3LZ0 - chains C and J of the 10 polymer chains in the assembly; structure by X-ray diffraction, 2.50 A resolution.

== Chain C ==
Molecule: Histone H2A
Source organism: Xenopus laevis
Reference sequence: Q6AZJ8 (Q6AZJ8_XENLA); residues 1-119 here correspond to UniProt positions 2-120 (UniProt number = residue number + 1)
Sequence (119 residues; each row starts with the number of its first residue):
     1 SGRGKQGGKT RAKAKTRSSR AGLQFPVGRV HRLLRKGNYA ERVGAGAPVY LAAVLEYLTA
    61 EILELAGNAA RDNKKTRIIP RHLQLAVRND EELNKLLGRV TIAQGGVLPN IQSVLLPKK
Disordered / not traced: 1-15, 119

== Chain J ==
Molecule: 145-nt DNA strand
Sequence (145 nucleotides; row label = number of the first residue in the row; numbers below 1 keep their minus sign (DA-72 is residue -72)):
   -72 ATCGATGTAT ATATCTGACA CGTGCCTGGA GACTAGGGAG TAATCCCCTT GGCGGTTAAA
   -12 ACGCGGGGGA CAGCGCGTAC GTGCGTTTAA GCGGTGCTAG AGCTGTCTAC GACCAATTGA
    48 GCGGCCTCGG CACCGGGATT CTGAT

== Interface between chain C and chain J ==
Contacting residue pairs (15):
  Arg29(C) with DG48(J), hydrogen bond to the phosphate; DC49(J), salt bridge to the phosphate
  Arg35(C) with DA39(J), salt bridge to the phosphate
  Arg42(C) with DG38(J), hydrogen bond to the sugar; DA39(J), phosphate contact
  Val43(C) with DG38(J), hydrogen bond to the phosphate; DA39(J), hydrogen bond to the phosphate
  Gly44(C) with DG38(J), phosphate contact
  Ala45(C) with DG38(J), hydrogen bond to the phosphate
  Lys75(C) with DC58(J), phosphate contact; DA59(J), salt bridge to the phosphate
  Thr76(C) with DG57(J), hydrogen bond to the phosphate; DC58(J), hydrogen bond to the phosphate
  Arg77(C) with DG57(J), sugar contact; DC58(J), hydrogen bond to the phosphate
Other interface residues (no listed pair), chain C (13 interface residues in all): Thr16, Pro26, His31, Glu41
Other interface residues (no listed pair), chain J (8 interface residues in all): DA47

== Summary ==
13 residues of chain C and 8 residues of chain J are in contact; the contacts include 8 hydrogen bonds and 3
salt bridges. Polar contacts include Arg42(C)-DG38(J), Arg29(C)-DG48(J) and Val43(C)-DG38(J).
Here chain C is Histone H2A (Xenopus laevis) and chain J is a 145-nt DNA strand. Entry 3LZ0 (Crystal Structure
of Nucleosome Core Particle Composed of the Widom 601 DNA Sequence (orientation 1)) was determined by X-ray
diffraction together with 3LZ1 from the same study.
